Entry 4RI9 (X-ray diffraction, 2.90 A resolution); this record covers chains A and Y of the 5 polymer chains in the assembly.

Chain A:
Molecule: Fanconi-associated nuclease 1
From: Homo sapiens
Notes: EC 3.1.21.-, 3.1.4.1
Reference sequence: Q9Y2M0 (FAN1_HUMAN); numbering as in UniProt; present here: 370-509, 519-1017
Chain sequence (652 residues; row label = number of the first residue in the row; note: 9 numbers in that range are skipped by the numbering (no residue carries them; nothing is unmodelled there)):
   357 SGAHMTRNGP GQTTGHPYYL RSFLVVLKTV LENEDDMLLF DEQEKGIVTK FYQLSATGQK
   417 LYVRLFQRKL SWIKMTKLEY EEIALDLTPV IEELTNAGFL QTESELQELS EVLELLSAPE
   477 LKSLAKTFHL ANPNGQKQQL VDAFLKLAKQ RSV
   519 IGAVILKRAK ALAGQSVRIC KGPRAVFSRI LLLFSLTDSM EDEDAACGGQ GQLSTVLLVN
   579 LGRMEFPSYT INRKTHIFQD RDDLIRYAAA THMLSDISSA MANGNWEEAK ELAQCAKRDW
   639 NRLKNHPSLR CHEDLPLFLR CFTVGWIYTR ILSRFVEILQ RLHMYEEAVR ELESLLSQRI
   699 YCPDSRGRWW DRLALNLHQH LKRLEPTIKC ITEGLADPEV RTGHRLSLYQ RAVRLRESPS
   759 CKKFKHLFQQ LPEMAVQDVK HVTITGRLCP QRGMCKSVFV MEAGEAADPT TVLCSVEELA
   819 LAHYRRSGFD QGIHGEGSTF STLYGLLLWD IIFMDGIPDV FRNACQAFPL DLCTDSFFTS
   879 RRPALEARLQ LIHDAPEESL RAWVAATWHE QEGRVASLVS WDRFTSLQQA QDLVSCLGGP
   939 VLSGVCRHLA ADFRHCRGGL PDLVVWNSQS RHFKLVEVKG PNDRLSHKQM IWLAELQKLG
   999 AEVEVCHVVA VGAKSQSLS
Disordered / not traced: 357-369, 788-793, 800-809, 1010-1017
Sequence notes: expression tag (357-369); engineered mutation Ala-487 (Val in Q9Y2M0)
Bound ions: barium ion: Asp-960, Glu-975, Val-976
Curated features (UniProtKB/Swiss-Prot):
  - binding site (Mn(2+)): Glu-834, Asp-960, Glu-975, Val-976
  - natural variant: Cys-871 (C871R: In KMIN), Gln-929 (Q929P: In KMIN), Gly-937 (G937D: In KMIN), Asp-960 (D960N: In KMIN)
  - mutagenesis: Leu-477 (L477P: Still localized to sites of DNA damage but the strength of the signal is diminished), Arg-706 (R706A: Strongly reduced affinity for sites that have a 5'-terminal phosphate anchor at a flap of 1 nucleotide; when associated with A-952), Gln-864 (Q864A: Loss of nuclease activity; when associated with A-960; A-975 and A-977), Arg-952 (R952A: Strongly reduced affinity for sites that have a 5'-terminal phosphate anchor at a flap of 1 nucleotide; when associated with A-706), Asp-960 (D960A: Loss of nuclease activity. Loss of nuclease activity; when associated with A-864; A-975 and A-977), Glu-975 (E975A: Loss of nuclease activity; when associated with A-864; A-960 and A-977), Lys-977 (K977A: Loss of nuclease activity; when associated with A-864; A-960 and A-975), Asp-981 to Arg-982 (Loss of nuclease activity)
Reported in the primary citation:
  - mutagenesis - R706A/R952A (210 nM Kd): decreased binding to 5'pT1/3'T8

Chain Y:
Molecule: 14-nt DNA strand
Sequence (14 nucleotides; each row starts with the number of its first residue):
     1 TTTTTTGAGG CGTG
Disordered / not traced: 1-7

Interface between chain A and chain Y:
Contacting residue pairs - 13 pairs, chain A then chain Y:
  Arg-679(A) with DT13(Y), salt bridge to the phosphate; DG14(Y), salt bridge to the phosphate
  His-681(A) with DT13(Y), salt bridge to the phosphate
  Arg-710(A) with DG12(Y), salt bridge to the phosphate
  Leu-713(A) with DC11(Y), phosphate contact; DG12(Y), phosphate contact
  Gln-717(A) with DC11(Y), phosphate contact
  His-718(A) with DC11(Y), phosphate contact; DG12(Y), salt bridge to the phosphate
  Arg-749(A) with DC11(Y), salt bridge to the phosphate
  Arg-752(A) with DG10(Y), salt bridge to the phosphate
  Arg-982(A) with DG9(Y), salt bridge to the phosphate; DG10(Y), salt bridge to the phosphate
Other interface residues (no listed pair), chain A (11 interface residues in all): Trp-624, Tyr-683

In short:
11 residues of chain A and 6 residues of chain Y are in contact, with 9 salt bridges. Among the polar pairs
are Arg-679(A)/DT13(Y), Arg-679(A)/DG14(Y) and His-681(A)/DT13(Y). UniProt lists 4 Mn2+-binding residues and 9
mutagenesis sites on chain A. The paper reports that R706A/R952A of chain A reduce binding to 5'pT1/3'T8.
Chain A is Fanconi-associated nuclease 1 (Homo sapiens) and chain Y is a 14-nt DNA strand; the structure, FAN1
Nuclease bound to 5' phosphorylated p(dT)/3'(dT-dT-dT-dT-dT-dT-dT-dT) double flap DNA, was determined by X-ray
diffraction together with 4RIA, 4RI8, 4RIB, 4RIC and 4RID from the same study.
